PDB entry 4BAQ | X-ray diffraction, 1.89 A resolution | chains A and B of the 3 polymer chains in the assembly

Chain A:
Molecule: Thrombin light chain
From: Homo sapiens
Notes: EC 3.4.21.5
UniProtKB: P00734 (THRB_HUMAN); residues 1-36 here correspond to UniProt positions 328-363 (UniProt number = residue number + 327)
Sequence (36 residues; each row starts with the number of its first residue):
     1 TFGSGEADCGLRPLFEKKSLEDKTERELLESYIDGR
Unresolved in the structure: 1-6, 35-36
Swiss-Prot annotation at these positions:
  - site: Arg36 (Cleavage)

Chain B:
Molecule: Thrombin heavy chain
From: Homo sapiens
Notes: EC 3.4.21.5
UniProtKB: P00734 (THRB_HUMAN); the construct lacks a stretch of the UniProt sequence, so the offset changes along the chain: 37-184 = UniProt 364-511; 185-289 = UniProt 518-622
Sequence (259 residues; each row starts with the number of its first residue; a row labelled like 184A-184F holds insertion residues (184A, then the next letters in order)):
    37 IVEGSDAEIGMSPWQVMLFRKSPQELLCGASLISDRWVLTAAHCLLYPPW
    87 DKNFTENDLLVRIGKHSRTRYERNIEKISMLEKIYIHPRYNWRENLDRDI
   137 ALMKLKKPVAFSDYIHPVCLPDRETAASLLQAGYKGRVTGWGNLKETW
184A-184F TANVGK
   185 GQPSVLQVVNLPIVERPVCKDSTRIRITDNMFCAGYKPDEGKRGDACEGD
   235 SGGPFVMKSPFNNRWYQMGIVSWGEGCDRDGKYGFYTHVFRLKKWIQKVI
   285 DQFGE
Unresolved in the structure: 184A-184F, 288-289
Swiss-Prot annotation at these positions:
  - region: Ala218 to Val240 (High affinity receptor-binding region which is also known as the TP508 peptide)
  - active site (Charge relay system): His79, Asp135, Ser235
  - glycosylation: Asn89 (N-linked (GlcNAc...) (complex) asparagine)
Disulfides: Cys64-Cys80, Cys203-Cys217, Cys231-Cys261
Covalently attached groups: N-acetylglucosamine (NAG) linked to Asn89
Ion coordination: Na+ site 1: Lys204, Thr207, Phe245; Na+ site 2: Arg263, Lys266
Small-molecule neighbours: M4Z ((2S)-N-[(4-carbamimidoylphenyl)methyl]-1-[(2R)-2-cyclohexyl-2-[[2-(ethylamino)-2-oxidanylidene-ethyl]amino]ethanoyl]azetidine-2-carboxamide): His79, Tyr83, Trp86, Glu130, Asn131, Leu132, Ile209, Asp229, Ala230, Cys231, Glu232, Ser235, Val255, Ser256, Trp257, Gly258, Glu259, Gly260, Cys261, Gly268

Chain A / chain B interface:
Inter-chain disulfides: Cys9(A)-Cys155(B)
Pairs across the interface (61):
  Ala7(A) with Arg248(B), hydrogen bond (backbone-side chain)
  Asp8(A) with His152(B), salt bridge; Arg248(B)
  Cys9(A) with Pro153(B); Val154(B); Cys155(B), disulfide; Arg248(B), hydrogen bond (backbone-side chain)
  Gly10(A) with Trp50(B); Pro153(B), hydrogen bond (backbone-backbone); Cys155(B); Arg248(B); Trp249(B), hydrogen bond (backbone-backbone)
  Leu11(A) with His152(B), hydrogen bond (backbone-side chain); Asn247(B); Arg248(B)
  Arg12(A) with Gly46(B); Met47(B), hydrogen bond (side chain-backbone); Pro49(B); Trp50(B); Arg173(B); Trp249(B)
  Pro13(A) with Ser148(B); Asp149(B); His152(B)
  Leu14(A) with Ile45(B); Asp149(B)
  Phe15(A) with Glu44(B); Ile45(B); Gly46(B); Met47(B)
  Glu16(A) with Lys242(B), salt bridge; Asn247(B); Trp249(B), hydrogen bond
  Asp22(A) with Glu44(B); Met47(B); Arg173(B), salt bridge; Trp249(B)
  Lys23(A) with Glu44(B), hydrogen bond (backbone-side chain)
  Thr24(A) with Arg173(B), hydrogen bond; Asn194(B), hydrogen bond
  Glu25(A) with Arg173(B); Lys242(B), salt bridge
  Glu27(A) with Lys171(B), salt bridge; Asn194(B), hydrogen bond; Tyr220(B), hydrogen bond; Lys226(B), salt bridge
  Leu28(A) with Lys171(B); Gly172(B); Asn194(B); Trp249(B), hydrophobic
  Leu29(A) with Pro244(B), hydrophobic
  Ser31(A) with Gly169(B); Tyr170(B); Lys171(B), hydrogen bond (side chain-backbone)
  Tyr32(A) with Tyr170(B), hydrophobic; Lys171(B), hydrogen bond (side chain-backbone); Met241(B); Lys242(B)
  Ile33(A) with Tyr170(B)
  Asp34(A) with Gln167(B), hydrogen bond (backbone-side chain); Tyr170(B)
Also at the interface, not in a pair above, chain A (22 interface residues in all): Lys17
Also at the interface, not in a pair above, chain B (29 interface residues in all): Tyr150, Leu165

Overview:
22 residues of chain A and 29 residues of chain B are in contact, with 1 disulfide bond, 15 hydrogen bonds and
6 salt bridges. Polar pairs include Asp8(A)-His152(B), Glu16(A)-Lys242(B) and Asp22(A)-Arg173(B). Bound to
chain B: compound M4Z. N-acetylglucosamine is covalently linked to Asn89(B).
Chain A is Thrombin light chain and chain B is Thrombin heavy chain, both from Homo sapiens; the structure,
Thrombin in complex with inhibitor, was determined by X-ray diffraction (same publication as 4BAH, 4BAK, 4BAM,
4BAN and 4BAO).
